Entry 4NKY (X-ray diffraction, 2.55 A resolution); this record covers chain A.

Chain A:
Molecule: Steroid 17-alpha-hydroxylase/17,20 lyase
From: Homo sapiens
Notes: EC 1.14.99.9, 4.1.2.30
UniProtKB: P05093 (CP17A_HUMAN); residue numbers follow UniProt; this construct covers 24-508
Amino-acid sequence (494 residues; each row starts with the number of its first residue):
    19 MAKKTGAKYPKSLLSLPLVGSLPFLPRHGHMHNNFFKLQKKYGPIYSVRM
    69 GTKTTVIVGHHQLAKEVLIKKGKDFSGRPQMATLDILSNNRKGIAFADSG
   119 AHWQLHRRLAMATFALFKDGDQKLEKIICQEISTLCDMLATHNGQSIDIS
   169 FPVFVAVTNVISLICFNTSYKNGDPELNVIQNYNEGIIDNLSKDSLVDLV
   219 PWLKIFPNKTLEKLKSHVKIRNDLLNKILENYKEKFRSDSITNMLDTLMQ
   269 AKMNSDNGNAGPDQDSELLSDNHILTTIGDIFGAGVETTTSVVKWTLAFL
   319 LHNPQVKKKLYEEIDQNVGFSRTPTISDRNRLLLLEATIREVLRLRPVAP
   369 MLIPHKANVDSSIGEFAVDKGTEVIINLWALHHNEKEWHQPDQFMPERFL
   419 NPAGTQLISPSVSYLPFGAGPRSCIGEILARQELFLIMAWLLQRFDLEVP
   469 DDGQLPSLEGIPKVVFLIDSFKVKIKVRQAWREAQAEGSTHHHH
Not modelled in the structure: 19-30, 138-139, 274-282, 504-512
Construct notes: expression tag (19-23, 509-512); engineered mutation Leu-105 (Ala in P05093)
Ion coordination: heme Fe near Cys-442 (its only coordinating residue here)
Residues lining bound ligands:
  - (9beta)-17-hydroxypregn-4-ene-3,20-dione (3QZ): Leu-105, Ala-113, Phe-114, Asn-202, Ile-205, Ile-206, Leu-209, Arg-239, Gly-297, Asp-298, Gly-301, Ala-302, Glu-305, Thr-306, Val-366, Ala-367, Ile-371, Val-482, Val-483
  - heme (HEM): Leu-86, Arg-96, Ile-112, Ala-113, Trp-121, Arg-125, Phe-132, Ile-299, Ala-302, Gly-303, Thr-306, Thr-307, Val-310, Leu-361, Val-366, Ala-367, Leu-370, Ile-371, His-373, Pro-434, Phe-435, Gly-436, Pro-439, Arg-440, Ser-441, Cys-442, Ile-443, Gly-444, Leu-447, Ala-448, Leu-452
Reported in the primary citation:
  - binding site for (9beta)-17-hydroxypregn-4-ene-3,20-dione: Asn-202
  - mutagenesis - A105L: decreased catalytic activity on 16alpha-hydroxyprogesterone
  - mutagenesis - A105L: increased stability (proposed by the authors, not directly observed)
  - specificity-determining residues: Asn-202 (by similarity / conservation)

Summary:
Chain A binds heme and (9beta)-17-hydroxypregn-4-ene-3,20-dione. From the paper: a binding site for
(9beta)-17-hydroxypregn-4-ene-3,20-dione at Asn-202; A105L reduces catalytic activity on
16alpha-hydroxyprogesterone.
Chain A is Steroid 17-alpha-hydroxylase/17,20 lyase (Homo sapiens); the structure, Human steroidogenic
cytochrome P450 17A1 mutant A105L with substrate 17alpha-hydroxyprogesterone, was determined by X-ray
diffraction, deposited together with 4NKV, 4NKW, 4NKX and 4NKZ.
